Entry 2J8S (X-ray diffraction, 2.54 A resolution); this record covers chains B and D of the 5 polymer chains in the assembly.

[Chain B]
Molecule: Acriflavine resistance protein B
Organism: Escherichia coli
UniProt: P31224 (ACRB_ECOLI); residues 1-1049 here = UniProt positions 1-1049
Chain sequence (1055 residues; each row starts with the number of its first residue):
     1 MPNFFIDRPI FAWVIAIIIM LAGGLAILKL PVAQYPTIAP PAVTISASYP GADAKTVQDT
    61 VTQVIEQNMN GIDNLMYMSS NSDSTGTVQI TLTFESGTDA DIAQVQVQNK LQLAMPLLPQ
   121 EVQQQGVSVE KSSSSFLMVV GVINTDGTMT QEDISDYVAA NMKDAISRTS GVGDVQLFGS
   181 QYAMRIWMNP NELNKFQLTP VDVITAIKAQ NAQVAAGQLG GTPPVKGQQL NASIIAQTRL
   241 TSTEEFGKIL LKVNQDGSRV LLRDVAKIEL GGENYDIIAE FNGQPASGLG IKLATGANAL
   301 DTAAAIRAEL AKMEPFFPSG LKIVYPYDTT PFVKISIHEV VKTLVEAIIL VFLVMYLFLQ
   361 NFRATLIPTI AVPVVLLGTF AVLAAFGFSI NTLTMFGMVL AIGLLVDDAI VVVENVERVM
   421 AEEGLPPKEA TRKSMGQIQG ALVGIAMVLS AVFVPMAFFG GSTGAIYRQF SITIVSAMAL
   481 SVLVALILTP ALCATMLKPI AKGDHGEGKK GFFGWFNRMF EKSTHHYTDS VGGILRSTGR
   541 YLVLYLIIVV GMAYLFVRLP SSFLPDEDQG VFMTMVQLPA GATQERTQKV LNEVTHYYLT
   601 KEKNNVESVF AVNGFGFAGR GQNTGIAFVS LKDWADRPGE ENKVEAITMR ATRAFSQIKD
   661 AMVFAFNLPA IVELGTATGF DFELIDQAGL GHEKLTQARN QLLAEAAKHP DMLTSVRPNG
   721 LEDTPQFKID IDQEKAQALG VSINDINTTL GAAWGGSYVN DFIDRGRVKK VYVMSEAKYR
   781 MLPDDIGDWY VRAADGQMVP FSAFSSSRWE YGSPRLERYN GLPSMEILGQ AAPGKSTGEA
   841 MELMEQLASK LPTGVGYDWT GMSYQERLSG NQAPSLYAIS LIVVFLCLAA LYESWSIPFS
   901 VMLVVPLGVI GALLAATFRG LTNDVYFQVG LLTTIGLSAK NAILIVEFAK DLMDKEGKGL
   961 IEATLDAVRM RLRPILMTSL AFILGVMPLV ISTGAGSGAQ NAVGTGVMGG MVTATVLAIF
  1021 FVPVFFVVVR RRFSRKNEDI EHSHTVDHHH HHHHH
Not modelled in the structure: 1034-1055
What the authors report for this chain:
  - contacts within the chain: Asp407-Lys940 (salt bridge), Asp408-Lys940 (salt bridge)

[Chain D]
Molecule: Darpin
Organism: Synthetic construct
Notes: antibody fragment or engineered binder
Chain sequence (169 residues; row label = number of the first residue in the row):
     1 MRGSHHHHHH GSDLGKKLLE AARAGRDDEV RILMANGADV NAADVVGWTP LHLAAYWGHL
    61 EIVEVLLKNG ADVNAYDTLG STPLHLAAHF GHLEIVEVLL KNGADVNAKD DNGITPLHLA
   121 ANRGHLEIVE VLLKYGADVN AQDKFGKTAF DISINNGNED LAEILQKLN
Not modelled in the structure: 1-10, 167-169

[Interface between chain B and chain D]
Residue-residue contacts (29):
  Lys659(B) with Asp13(D), salt bridge
  Glu722(B) with Arg23(D), salt bridge
  Asp723(B) with Arg23(D), hydrogen bond (backbone-side chain); Trp57(D)
  Pro725(B) with Asp44(D); Val46(D), hydrophobic
  Phe727(B) with Leu79(D), hydrophobic
  Asp732(B) with Phe145(D)
  Glu734(B) with Lys147(D), salt bridge
  Lys735(B) with Phe145(D)
  Ser802(B) with Lys144(D), hydrogen bond (backbone-side chain)
  Ala803(B) with Phe145(D)
  Ser805(B) with Lys144(D), hydrogen bond (backbone-side chain); Phe145(D)
  Ser806(B) with Asn112(D)
  Ser807(B) with Leu79(D); Asn112(D), hydrogen bond (backbone-side chain)
  Arg808(B) with Leu79(D); His89(D)
  Trp809(B) with Val46(D); Trp48(D), hydrophobic; Asp77(D); Thr78(D); Leu79(D)
  Tyr811(B) with Asp44(D), hydrogen bond; Trp48(D); Leu53(D), hydrophobic; Tyr56(D), hydrogen bond (backbone-side chain); Trp57(D), hydrophobic
Also at the interface, not in a pair above, chain B (20 interface residues in all): Ala580, Pro783, Phe804, Glu810
Also at the interface, not in a pair above, chain D (17 interface residues in all): Val45

[Overview]
20 residues of chain B face 17 of chain D across their interface; the contacts include 6 hydrogen bonds and 3
salt bridges. Among the polar pairs are Lys659(B)-Asp13(D), Glu722(B)-Arg23(D) and Glu734(B)-Lys147(D). The
paper reports contacts within the chain involving Lys940(B), Asp407(B) and Asp408(B).
Here chain B is Acriflavine resistance protein B (Escherichia coli) and chain D is Darpin (Synthetic
construct). Entry 2J8S (Drug Export Pathway of Multidrug Exporter AcrB Revealed by DARPin Inhibitors) was
determined by X-ray diffraction.
